Entry 2IIF (X-ray diffraction, 2.72 A resolution); this record covers chains E and A of the 4 polymer chains in the assembly.

# Chain E
Molecule: 20-nt DNA strand
Sequence (20 nucleotides; row label = number of the first residue in the row):
    30 GCTTATCAAT TTGTTGCACC
Ion coordination: Mn2+ near DG30 (its only coordinating residue here)

# Chain A
Name: Integration host factor
Source organism: Escherichia coli
Reference sequence: chimeric construct of P0A6X7, P0A6Y1: residues 47-138 from P0A6X7 (IHFA_ECOLI) positions 3-94 (UniProt number = residue number - 44); residues 4-41 from P0A6Y1 positions 2-39 (UniProt number = residue number - 2); residues 141-195 from P0A6Y1 positions 40-94 (UniProt number = residue number - 101)
Sequence (204 residues; numbered 1 to 204; the number before each row is that of its first residue):
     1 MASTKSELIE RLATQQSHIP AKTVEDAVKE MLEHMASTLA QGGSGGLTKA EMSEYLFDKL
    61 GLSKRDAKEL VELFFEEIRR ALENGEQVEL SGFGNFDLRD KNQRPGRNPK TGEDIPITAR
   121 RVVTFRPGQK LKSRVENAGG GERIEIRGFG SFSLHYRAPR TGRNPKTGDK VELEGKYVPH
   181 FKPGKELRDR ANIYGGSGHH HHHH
Differences from the reference sequence: engineered mutation Glu-89 (Lys45 in P0A6X7); expression tag (1-3, 196-204); linker (42-46, 139-140)
Ion coordination: Mn2+ site 1 near Asp-58 (its only coordinating residue here); Mn2+ site 2 near Asn-84 (its only coordinating residue here); Mn2+ site 3: Glu-89 (shared with 1 residue of chain C); Mn2+ site 4 near His-155 (its only coordinating residue here); Mn2+ site 5: Thr-161 (shared with 1 residue of chain D)

# Interface between chain E and chain A
Residue-residue contacts (34):
  DT33(E) with Arg-157(A), hydrogen bond to the phosphate
  DA34(E) with His-155(A), salt bridge to the phosphate; Arg-157(A), salt bridge to the phosphate; His-180(A), phosphate contact
  DT35(E) with Lys-101(A), phosphate contact; Arg-104(A), hydrogen bond to the phosphate; His-180(A), salt bridge to the phosphate
  DC36(E) with Lys-101(A), salt bridge to the phosphate; Arg-104(A), salt bridge to the phosphate; Ile-117(A), base contact; Arg-120(A), hydrogen bond to the phosphate; Val-122(A), phosphate contact
  DA37(E) with Gly-106(A), base contact; Arg-107(A), base contact; Pro-109(A), base contact; Ile-115(A), phosphate contact; Ile-117(A), sugar contact; Arg-120(A), salt bridge to the phosphate
  DA38(E) with Asn-108(A), hydrogen bond to the sugar; Pro-109(A), base contact; Lys-110(A), base contact; Ile-115(A), sugar contact
  DT39(E) with Lys-110(A), base contact
  DT44(E) with Arg-147(A), hydrogen bond to the base
  DG45(E) with Thr-48(A), phosphate contact; Glu-145(A), phosphate contact; Arg-147(A), hydrogen bond to the sugar
  DC46(E) with Thr-48(A), phosphate contact; Lys-49(A), hydrogen bond to the phosphate; Glu-145(A), phosphate contact; Ile-146(A), phosphate contact; Arg-147(A), hydrogen bond to the phosphate
  DA47(E) with Lys-49(A), salt bridge to the phosphate; Lys-68(A), salt bridge to the phosphate
Other interface residues (no listed pair), chain E (12 interface residues in all): DT32
Other interface residues (no listed pair), chain A (24 interface residues in all): Ala-50, Pro-116, Arg-160, Phe-181

# In short
The interface between chain E and chain A involves 12 residues on one side and 24 on the other, with 8
hydrogen bonds and 8 salt bridges. Polar contacts include DT44(E)/Arg-147(A), DA38(E)/Asn-108(A) and
DG45(E)/Arg-147(A).
Chain E is a 20-nt DNA strand and chain A is Integration host factor (Escherichia coli); the structure, single
chain Integration Host Factor mutant protein (scIHF2-K45aE) in complex with DNA, was determined by X-ray
diffraction (same publication as 2IIE).
